PDB entry 9B8L | electron microscopy, 4.65 A resolution (low resolution: residue-level contacts below are approximate; hydrogen-bond / salt-bridge calls are withheld) | chains A and B

== Chain A (and B) ==
Molecule: Dysferlin
Organism: Homo sapiens
Notes: chain B of this document is another copy of the same molecule, construct and numbering; everything in this record applies to it too
UniProt: O75923 (DYSF_HUMAN); residues 1-2080 here = UniProt positions 1-2080
Sequence (2080 residues; row label = number of the first residue in the row):
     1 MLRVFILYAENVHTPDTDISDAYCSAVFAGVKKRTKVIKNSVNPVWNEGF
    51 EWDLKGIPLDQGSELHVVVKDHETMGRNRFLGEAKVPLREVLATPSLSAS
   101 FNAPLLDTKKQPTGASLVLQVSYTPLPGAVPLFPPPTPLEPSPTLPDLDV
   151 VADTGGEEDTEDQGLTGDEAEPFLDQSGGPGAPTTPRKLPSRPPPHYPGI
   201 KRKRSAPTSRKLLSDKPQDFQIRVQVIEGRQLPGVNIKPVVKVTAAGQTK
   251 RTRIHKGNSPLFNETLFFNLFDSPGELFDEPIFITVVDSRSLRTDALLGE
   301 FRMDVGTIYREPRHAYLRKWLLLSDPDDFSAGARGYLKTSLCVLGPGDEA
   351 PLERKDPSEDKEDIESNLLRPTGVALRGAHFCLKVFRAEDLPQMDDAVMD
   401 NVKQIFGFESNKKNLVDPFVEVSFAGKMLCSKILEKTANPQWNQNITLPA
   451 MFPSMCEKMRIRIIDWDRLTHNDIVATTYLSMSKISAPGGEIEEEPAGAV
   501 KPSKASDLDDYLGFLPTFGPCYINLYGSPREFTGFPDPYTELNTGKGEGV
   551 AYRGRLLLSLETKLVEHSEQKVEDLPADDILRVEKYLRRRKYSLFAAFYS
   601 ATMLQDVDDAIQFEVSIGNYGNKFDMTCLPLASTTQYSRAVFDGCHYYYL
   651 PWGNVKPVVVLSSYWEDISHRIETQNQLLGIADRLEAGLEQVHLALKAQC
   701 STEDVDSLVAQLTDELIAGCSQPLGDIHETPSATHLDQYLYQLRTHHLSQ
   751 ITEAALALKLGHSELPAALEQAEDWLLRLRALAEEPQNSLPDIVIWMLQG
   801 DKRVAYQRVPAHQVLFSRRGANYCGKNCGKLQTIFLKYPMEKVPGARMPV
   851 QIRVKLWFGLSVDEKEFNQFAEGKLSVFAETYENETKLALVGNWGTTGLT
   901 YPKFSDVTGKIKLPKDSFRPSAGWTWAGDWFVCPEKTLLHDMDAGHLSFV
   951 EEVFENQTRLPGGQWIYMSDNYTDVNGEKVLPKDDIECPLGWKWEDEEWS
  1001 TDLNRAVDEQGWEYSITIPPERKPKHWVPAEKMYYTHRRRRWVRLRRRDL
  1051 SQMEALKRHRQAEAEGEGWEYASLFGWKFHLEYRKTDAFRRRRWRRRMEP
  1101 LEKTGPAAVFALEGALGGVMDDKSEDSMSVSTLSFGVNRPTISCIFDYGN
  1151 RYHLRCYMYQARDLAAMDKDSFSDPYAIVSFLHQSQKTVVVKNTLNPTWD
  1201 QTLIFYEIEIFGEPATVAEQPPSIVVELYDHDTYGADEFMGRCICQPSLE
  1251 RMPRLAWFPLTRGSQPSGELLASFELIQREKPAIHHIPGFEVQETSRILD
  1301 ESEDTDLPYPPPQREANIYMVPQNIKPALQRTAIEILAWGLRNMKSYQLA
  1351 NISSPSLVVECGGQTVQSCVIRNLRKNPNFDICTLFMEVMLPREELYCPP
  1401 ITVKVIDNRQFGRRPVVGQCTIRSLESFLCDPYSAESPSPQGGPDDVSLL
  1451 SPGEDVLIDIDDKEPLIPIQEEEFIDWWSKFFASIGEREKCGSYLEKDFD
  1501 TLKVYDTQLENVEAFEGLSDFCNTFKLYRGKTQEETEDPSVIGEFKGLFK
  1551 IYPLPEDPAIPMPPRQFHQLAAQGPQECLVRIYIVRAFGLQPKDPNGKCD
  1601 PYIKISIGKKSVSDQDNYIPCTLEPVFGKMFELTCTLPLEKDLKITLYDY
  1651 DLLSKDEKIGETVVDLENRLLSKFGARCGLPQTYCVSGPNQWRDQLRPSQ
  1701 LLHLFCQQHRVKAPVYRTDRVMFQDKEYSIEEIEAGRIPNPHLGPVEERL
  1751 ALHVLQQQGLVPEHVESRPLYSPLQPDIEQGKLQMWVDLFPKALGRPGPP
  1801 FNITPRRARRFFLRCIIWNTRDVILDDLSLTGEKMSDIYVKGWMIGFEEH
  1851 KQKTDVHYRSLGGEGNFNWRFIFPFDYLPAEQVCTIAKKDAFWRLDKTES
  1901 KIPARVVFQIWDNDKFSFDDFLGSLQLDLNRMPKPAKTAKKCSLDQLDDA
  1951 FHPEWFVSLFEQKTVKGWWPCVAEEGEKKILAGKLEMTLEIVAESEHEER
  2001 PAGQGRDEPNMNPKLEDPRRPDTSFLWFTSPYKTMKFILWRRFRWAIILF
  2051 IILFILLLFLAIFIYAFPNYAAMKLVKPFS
Disordered / not traced: 1-213, 1438-1467, 2006-2080
Swiss-Prot annotation at these positions:
  - binding site (Ca(2+)): Asp18, Ile19, Asp21, Asn40, Asp1168, Asp1174, Asp1230, Asp1232, Asp1594, Asp1600, Asp1649, Asp1651, Asp1914, Ser1917, Asp1920
  - modified residue: Thr166 (Phosphothreonine)
  - natural variant: Trp52 (W52R: In LGMDR2), Val67 (V67D: In MMD1 and LGMDR2), Gly155 (G155R: In LGMDR2), Gly234 (G234E: In LGMDR2), Arg253 (R253W: Found in patients with isolated hyperCKemia), Leu266 (L266P: In pseudometabolic myopathy), Ile284 (I284T: In LGMDR2), Gly299 (G299E: In MMD1; G299R: In LGMDR2 and proximodistal myopathy; G299W: In MMD1), Ser340 (S340R: In proximodistal myopathy), Phe386 to Asp390 (sequence variant, change not given here; In MMD1), Glu389 (E389Q: In MMD1), Gly426 (G426R: In MMD1; G426V: In MMD1), 44 further natural variant entries in UniProt
  - mutagenesis: Asp16 (D16A: Fails to bind calcium), Asp21 (D21A: Fails to bind calcium), Asp71 (D71A: Fails to bind calcium), Arg79 (R79D: Moderately increased calcium affinity), Phe80 (F80A: Reduced calcium affinity)
What the authors report for this chain:
  - disease-associated variants - R959W: unchanged binding to Dysferlin (chain A)
  - disease-associated variants - W999C: unchanged binding to another copy of this molecule
  - self-association interface (contacts with another copy of this molecule): Pro731, Tyr739, Pro1029, Lys1032
  - mutagenesis - R959W, W999C: unchanged binding to homodimers
  - disease-associated variants - P731R (proposed by the authors, not directly observed)
  - disease-associated variants - R959W, W999C: decreased stability
  - disease-associated variants - L344P: decreased stability (citing earlier work)
  - mutagenesis - R959W, W999C: decreased stability

== Chain A / chain B interface ==
Pairs across the interface - 26 pairs, chain A then chain B:
  Val1007(A) with Lys585(B)
  Glu1009(A) with Leu587(B); Arg588(B); Arg590(B)
  Val1028(A) with Glu584(B)
  Pro1029(A) with Leu581(B); Glu584(B); Lys585(B)
  Ala1030(A) with Glu584(B); Leu587(B)
  Glu1031(A) with Leu587(B)
  Lys1032(A) with Glu389(B)
  Tyr1034(A) with Asn439(B)
  Arg1409(A) with Leu564(B)
  Phe1411(A) with Arg334(B); Phe452(B); Pro488(B); Leu512(B); Gly513(B); Phe514(B)
  Gly1412(A) with Tyr511(B); Leu512(B); Gly513(B)
  Arg1413(A) with Gly513(B); Phe514(B); Tyr739(B)
Other interface residues (no listed pair), chain A (14 interface residues in all): Ala1006, Asp1008
Other interface residues (no listed pair), chain B (18 interface residues in all): Pro731

== Overview ==
14 residues of chain A and 18 residues of chain B are in contact. UniProt lists 15 Ca2+-binding residues and 5
mutagenesis sites on chain A. From the paper: R959W, W999C and L344P of chain A reduce stability; a
self-association interface involving Pro731(A), Tyr739(A) and Pro1029(A) among others.
Both chains are Dysferlin (Homo sapiens). Entry 9B8L (Cryo-EM structure of human dysferlin dimer) was
determined by electron microscopy, deposited together with 9B8K.
